PDB entry 5H5T | X-ray diffraction, 2.50 A resolution | chains A and B of the 5 polymer chains in the assembly

# Chain A (and B)
Molecule: Flagellar hook-associated protein 2
Organism: Salmonella typhimurium
Notes: chain B of this document is another copy of the same molecule, construct and numbering; everything in this record applies to it too
Reference sequence: A0A0D6FM27 (A0A0D6FM27_SALTM); residue numbers follow UniProt; this construct covers 71-268
Chain sequence (204 residues; each row starts with the number of its first residue):
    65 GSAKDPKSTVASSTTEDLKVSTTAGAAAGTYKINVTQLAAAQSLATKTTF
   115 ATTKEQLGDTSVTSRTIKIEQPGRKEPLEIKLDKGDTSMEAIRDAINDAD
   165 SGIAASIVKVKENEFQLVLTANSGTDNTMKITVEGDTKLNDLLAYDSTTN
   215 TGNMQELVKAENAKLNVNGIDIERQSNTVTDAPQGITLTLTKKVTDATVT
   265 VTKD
Not modelled in the structure: 65-71, 268 (chain B: 65-71, 267-268)
Construct notes: expression tag (65-70)

# Chain A / chain B interface
Pairs across the interface (22; chain A residue first):
  Ala91(A) - Ala168(B)  hydrophobic
  Ala92(A) - Thr184(B)
  Thr94(A) - Val222(B)
  Asn232(A) - Leu221(B)
  Asn232(A) - Val222(B)
  Ile234(A) - Gln180(B)
  Ile234(A) - Leu221(B)  hydrophobic
  Asp235(A) - Val174(B)
  Ile236(A) - Val172(B)  hydrophobic
  Ile236(A) - Val174(B)
  Glu237(A) - Val174(B)  hydrogen bond (backbone-backbone)
  Glu237(A) - Lys175(B)
  Arg238(A) - Lys173(B)  hydrogen bond (side chain-backbone)
  Arg238(A) - Val174(B)  hydrogen bond (side chain-backbone)
  Arg238(A) - Lys175(B)
  Asp245(A) - Ile171(B)
  Asp245(A) - Val172(B)
  Asp245(A) - Lys173(B)  hydrogen bond (backbone-backbone)
  Pro247(A) - Ile171(B)
  Pro247(A) - Val172(B)  hydrophobic
  Gln248(A) - Arg157(B)  hydrogen bond
  Gln248(A) - Ile171(B)  hydrogen bond (backbone-backbone)
Also at the interface, not in a pair above, chain A (13 interface residues in all): Ala246
Also at the interface, not in a pair above, chain B (14 interface residues in all): Ala109, Ser170, Val182

# Overview
The interface between chain A and chain B involves 13 residues on one side and 14 on the other, with 6
hydrogen bonds. Polar contacts include Arg238(A)-Lys173(B), Arg238(A)-Val174(B) and Gln248(A)-Arg157(B).
Chain A and chain B are both Flagellar hook-associated protein 2 (Salmonella typhimurium); the structure,
Crystal structure of the flagellar cap protein FliD D2-D3 domains from Salmonella Typhimurium, was determined
by X-ray diffraction together with 5H5V and 5H5W from the same study.
